Entry 4DT7 (X-ray diffraction, 1.90 A resolution); this record covers chains B and E of the 3 polymer chains in the assembly.

[Chain B]
Name: Thrombin heavy chain
From: Homo sapiens
Notes: EC 3.4.21.5
UniProtKB: P00734 (THRB_HUMAN); the construct lacks a stretch of the UniProt sequence and is renumbered around it, so the offset changes along the chain: 16-36 = UniProt 364-384; 37-60 = UniProt 386-409; 61-77 = UniProt 419-435; 78-97 = UniProt 437-456; 7 more segments
Amino-acid sequence (259 residues; numbered 16 to 247 plus 28 insertion-coded residues; 1 number in that range is skipped by the numbering (no residue carries it; nothing is unmodelled there); the number before each row is that of its first residue; a row labelled like 60A-60I holds insertion residues (60A, then the next letters in order)):
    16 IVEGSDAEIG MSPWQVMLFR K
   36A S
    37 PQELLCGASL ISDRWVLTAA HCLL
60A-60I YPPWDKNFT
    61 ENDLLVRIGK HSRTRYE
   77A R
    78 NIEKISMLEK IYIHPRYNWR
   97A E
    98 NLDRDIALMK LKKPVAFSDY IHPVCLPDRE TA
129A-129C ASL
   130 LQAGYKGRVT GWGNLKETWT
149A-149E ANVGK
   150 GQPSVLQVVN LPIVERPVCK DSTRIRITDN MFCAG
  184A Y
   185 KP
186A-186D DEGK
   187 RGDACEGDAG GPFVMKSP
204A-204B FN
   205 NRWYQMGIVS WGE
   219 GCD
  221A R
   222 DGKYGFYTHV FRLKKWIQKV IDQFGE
Not modelled in the structure: 149, 149A-149E, 247
Disulfide bonds: Cys42-Cys58, Cys168-Cys182, Cys191-Cys220
Sequence notes: engineered mutation Ala195 (Ser568 in P00734)
Metal / ion sites: Na+: Arg221A, Lys224
Curated features (UniProtKB/Swiss-Prot):
  - region: Ala183 to Val200 (High affinity receptor-binding region which is also known as the TP508 peptide)
  - active site (Charge relay system): His57, Asp102
  - glycosylation: Asn60G (N-linked (GlcNAc...) (complex) asparagine)

[Chain E]
Name: Vitamin K-dependent protein C
Notes: EC 3.4.21.69
UniProtKB: P04070 (PROC_HUMAN); residues 34-53 here correspond to UniProt positions 204-223 (UniProt number = residue number + 170)
Amino-acid sequence (20 residues; numbered 34 to 53; the number before each row is that of its first residue):
    34 QEDQVDPRLI DGKMTRRGDS
Not modelled in the structure: 42-53
Curated features (UniProtKB/Swiss-Prot):
  - site: Arg41, Leu42 (Cleavage)

[How chain B and chain E interact]
Contacting residue pairs - 31 pairs, chain B then chain E:
  His57(B) with Pro40(E); Arg41(E), hydrogen bond (side chain-backbone)
  Tyr60A(B) with Pro40(E)
  Trp60D(B) with Gln34(E); Pro40(E)
  Leu99(B) with Val38(E), hydrophobic; Pro40(E), hydrophobic
  Arg173(B) with Gln37(E), hydrogen bond
  Ile174(B) with Gln37(E); Val38(E), hydrophobic
  Asp189(B) with Arg41(E), salt bridge
  Ala190(B) with Arg41(E), hydrogen bond (backbone-side chain)
  Cys191(B) with Arg41(E)
  Glu192(B) with Pro40(E); Arg41(E)
  Gly193(B) with Arg41(E), hydrogen bond (backbone-backbone)
  Asp194(B) with Arg41(E), hydrogen bond (backbone-backbone)
  Ala195(B) with Arg41(E), hydrogen bond (backbone-backbone)
  Ser214(B) with Pro40(E); Arg41(E), hydrogen bond (backbone-backbone)
  Trp215(B) with Val38(E), hydrophobic; Asp39(E); Arg41(E)
  Gly216(B) with Val38(E); Asp39(E), hydrogen bond (backbone-backbone); Arg41(E)
  Glu217(B) with Gln37(E); Asp39(E)
  Gly219(B) with Asp39(E), hydrogen bond (backbone-side chain); Arg41(E), hydrogen bond (backbone-side chain)
  Gly226(B) with Arg41(E)
Also at the interface, not in a pair above, chain B (23 interface residues in all): Glu97A, Asn98, Val213, Cys220

[In short]
The interface between chain B and chain E involves 23 residues on one side and 6 on the other; the contacts
include 10 hydrogen bonds and 1 salt bridge. Polar pairs include Asp189(B)-Arg41(E), His57(B)-Arg41(E) and
Arg173(B)-Gln37(E).
Here chain B is Thrombin heavy chain (Homo sapiens) and chain E is Vitamin K-dependent protein C. Entry 4DT7
(Crystal structure of thrombin bound to the activation domain QEDQVDPRLIDGKMTRRGDS of protein C) was
determined by X-ray diffraction.
